4UHQ - chain A; structure by X-ray diffraction, 1.50 A resolution.

== Chain A ==
Name: Large component of pyocin AP41
Organism: Pseudomonas aeruginosa
Notes: fragment: dnase domain, residues 642-777
Reference sequence: Q51502 (Q51502_PSEAI); numbering as in UniProt (aligned over 642-777)
Chain sequence (136 residues; row label = number of the first residue in the row):
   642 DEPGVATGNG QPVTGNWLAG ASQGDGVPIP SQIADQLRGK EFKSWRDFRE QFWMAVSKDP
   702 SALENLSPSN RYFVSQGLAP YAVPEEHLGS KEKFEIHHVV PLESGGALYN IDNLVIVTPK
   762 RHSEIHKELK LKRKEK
Unresolved in the structure: 642, 776-777
Metal / ion sites: Ni2+: H738, H763, H767 (together with citric acid)
From the paper describing this entry:
  - Ni2+ coordination: H738, H763, H767

== Overview ==
H738, H763 and H767 coordinate Ni2+. The paper reports Ni2+ coordination by H738, H763 and H767.
Chain A is Large component of pyocin AP41 (Pseudomonas aeruginosa); the structure, Crystal structure of the
pyocin AP41 DNase, was determined by X-ray diffraction, deposited together with 4UHP.
